PDB entry 4MG2 | X-ray diffraction, 2.30 A resolution | chains A and C of the 3 polymer chains in the assembly

Chain A:
Name: Alpha-ketoglutarate-dependent dioxygenase alkB homolog 2
Organism: Homo sapiens
Notes: EC 1.14.11.33
UniProt: Q6NS38 (ALKB2_HUMAN); residue numbers follow UniProt; this construct covers 56-258
Amino-acid sequence (205 residues; each row starts with the number of its first residue):
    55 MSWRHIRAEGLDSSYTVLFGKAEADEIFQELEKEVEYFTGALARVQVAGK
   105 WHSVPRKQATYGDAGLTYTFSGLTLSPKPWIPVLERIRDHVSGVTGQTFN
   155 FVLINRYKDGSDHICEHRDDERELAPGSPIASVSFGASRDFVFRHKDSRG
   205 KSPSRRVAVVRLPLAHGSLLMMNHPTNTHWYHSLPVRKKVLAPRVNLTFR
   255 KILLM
Unresolved in the structure: 180-181, 203-210
Construct notes: initiating methionine (55); conflict Ser67 (Cys in Q6NS38), Ser165 (Cys in Q6NS38), Cys169 (Gly in Q6NS38), Ser192 (Cys in Q6NS38); engineered mutation Ala102 (Phe in Q6NS38); expression tag (259)
Swiss-Prot annotation at these positions:
  - binding site (substrate): Tyr122 to Phe124, Asp174
  - binding site (2-oxoglutarate): Asn159, Tyr161, His171, His236, Arg248, Thr252, Arg254
  - binding site (Fe cation): His171, Asp173, His236
Bound ions: Mg2+ near Asp173 (its only coordinating residue here)

Chain C:
Molecule: DNA-2
Sequence (15 nucleotides; each row starts with the number of its first residue):
    27 CTGTCTCAXTGTCGC
Unresolved in the structure: 27, 41
Modified residues: 2YR (2'-deoxy-N-(2-sulfanylethyl)cytidine 5'-(dihydrogen phosphate)) at position 35

Chain A / chain C interface:
Contacting residue pairs (13; chain A residue first):
  Ala97(A) with DG40(C), phosphate contact
  Arg98(A) with DG40(C), base contact
  Ser107(A) with DG40(C), base contact
  His167(A) with 2YR_35(C), base contact
  Cys169(A) with 2YR_35(C), covalent bond
  Arg198(A) with DA34(C), salt bridge to the phosphate; 2YR_35(C), salt bridge to the phosphate
  Pro239(A) with DC33(C), phosphate contact
  Val240(A) with DT32(C), phosphate contact
  Arg241(A) with DT32(C), phosphate contact; DC33(C), salt bridge to the phosphate
  Lys242(A) with DC31(C), phosphate contact; DT32(C), hydrogen bond to the phosphate
Other interface residues (no listed pair), chain A (12 interface residues in all): Arg110, Arg215

In short:
Chain A and chain C form an interface of 12 and 6 residues respectively, with 1 covalent bond, 1 hydrogen bond
and 3 salt bridges. Among the polar pairs are Lys242(A)-DT32(C), Arg198(A)-DA34(C) and Arg198(A)-2YR_35(C).
Here chain A is Alpha-ketoglutarate-dependent dioxygenase alkB homolog 2 (Homo sapiens) and chain C is DNA-2.
Entry 4MG2 (ALKBH2 F102A cross-linked to undamaged dsDNA) was determined by X-ray diffraction (same
publication as 4MGT).
